PDB entry 3KXY | X-ray diffraction, 2.80 A resolution | chains G and H of the 3 polymer chains in the assembly

# Chain G (and H)
Molecule: Exoenzyme S synthesis protein C
From: Pseudomonas aeruginosa
Notes: fragment: sequence datbase residues 1-133; chain H of this document is another copy of the same molecule, construct and numbering; everything in this record applies to it too
UniProt: P26995 (EXSC_PSEAE); residue numbers follow UniProt; this construct covers 1-133
Sequence (133 residues; numbered 1 to 133; the number before each row is that of its first residue):
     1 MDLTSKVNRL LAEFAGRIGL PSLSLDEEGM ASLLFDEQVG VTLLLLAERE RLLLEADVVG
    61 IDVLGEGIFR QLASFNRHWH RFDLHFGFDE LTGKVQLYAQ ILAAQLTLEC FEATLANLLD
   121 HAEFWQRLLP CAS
Sequence notes: engineered mutation V59 (Ala in P26995), A132 (Asp in P26995)

# How chain G and chain H interact
Residue-residue contacts (45; chain G residue first):
  R51(G) - D83(H)  salt bridge
  L53(G) - H80(H)
  E55(G) - R77(H)  salt bridge
  I61(G) - R70(H)
  F69(G) - F69(H)  hydrophobic
  F69(G) - R70(H)
  R70(G) - I61(H)
  R70(G) - F69(H)
  R70(G) - F88(H)
  A73(G) - G87(H)
  A73(G) - F88(H)  hydrogen bond (backbone-backbone)
  S74(G) - F88(H)
  S74(G) - E90(H)  hydrogen bond
  N76(G) - N76(H)
  N76(G) - H85(H)
  N76(G) - F86(H)  hydrogen bond (side chain-backbone)
  R77(G) - E55(H)  salt bridge
  R77(G) - F88(H)
  R77(G) - D89(H)  salt bridge
  R77(G) - Q96(H)
  R77(G) - Y98(H)
  W79(G) - L53(H)  hydrophobic
  W79(G) - H85(H)  hydrogen bond
  W79(G) - Y98(H)  hydrophobic
  W79(G) - A99(H)
  W79(G) - Q100(H)
  H80(G) - L46(H)
  H80(G) - R51(H)
  H80(G) - L53(H)
  H80(G) - Q100(H)
  D83(G) - R51(H)  salt bridge
  H85(G) - N76(H)
  H85(G) - H80(H)  hydrogen bond
  F86(G) - N76(H)
  G87(G) - A73(H)
  F88(G) - R70(H)
  F88(G) - A73(H)  hydrogen bond (backbone-backbone)
  F88(G) - S74(H)
  F88(G) - R77(H)
  D89(G) - R77(H)  salt bridge
  Q96(G) - R77(H)  hydrogen bond
  Y98(G) - N76(H)
  Y98(G) - R77(H)
  Y98(G) - H80(H)
  Q100(G) - D83(H)
Other interface residues (no listed pair), chain G (26 interface residues in all): L46, E48, A99, L102, Q105
Other interface residues (no listed pair), chain H (25 interface residues in all): R81, Q105

# Overview
26 residues of chain G and 25 residues of chain H are in contact, with 7 hydrogen bonds and 6 salt bridges.
Polar contacts include R51(G)-D83(H), E55(G)-R77(H) and R77(G)-D89(H).
Chain G and chain H are both Exoenzyme S synthesis protein C (Pseudomonas aeruginosa); the structure, Crystal
Structure of the ExsC-ExsE Complex, was determined by X-ray diffraction.
